Entry 9BUB (electron microscopy, 2.30 A resolution); this record covers chains R and A of the 6 polymer chains in the assembly.

# Chain R
Molecule: Calcitonin receptor
Source organism: Homo sapiens
UniProtKB: P30988 (CALCR_HUMAN); residue numbers follow UniProt; this construct covers 25-474
Amino-acid sequence (462 residues; row label = number of the first residue in the row):
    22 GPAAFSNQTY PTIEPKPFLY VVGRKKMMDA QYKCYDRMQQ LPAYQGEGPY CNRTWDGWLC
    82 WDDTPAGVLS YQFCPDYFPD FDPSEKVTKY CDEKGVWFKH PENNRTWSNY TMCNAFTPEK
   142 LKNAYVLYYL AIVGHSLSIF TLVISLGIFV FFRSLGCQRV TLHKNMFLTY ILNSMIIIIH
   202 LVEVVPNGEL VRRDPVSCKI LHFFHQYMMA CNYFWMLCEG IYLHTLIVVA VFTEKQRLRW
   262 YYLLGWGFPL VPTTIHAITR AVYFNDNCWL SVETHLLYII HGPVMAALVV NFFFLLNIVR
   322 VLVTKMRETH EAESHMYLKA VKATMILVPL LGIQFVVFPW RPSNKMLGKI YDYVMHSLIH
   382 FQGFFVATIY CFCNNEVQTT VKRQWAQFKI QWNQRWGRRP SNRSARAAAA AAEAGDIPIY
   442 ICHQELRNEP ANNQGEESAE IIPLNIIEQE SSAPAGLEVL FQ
Not modelled in the structure: 22-40, 409-483
Construct notes: expression tag (22-24, 475-483)
Disulfides: Cys55-Cys81, Cys72-Cys112, Cys95-Cys134, Cys219-Cys289
Small-molecule neighbours: P42 ((2S)-2-{[(1R)-1-hydroxyhexadecyl]oxy}-3-{[(1R)-1-hydroxyoctadecyl]oxy}propyl 2-(trimethylammonio)ethyl phosphate): Lys143, Tyr146, Val147, Tyr150, Leu151, Ile153, Val154, Ser157, Leu158, Phe382, Phe385, Phe386, Thr389
UniProt features mapped onto this chain:
  - glycosylation (N-linked (GlcNAc...) asparagine): Asn28, Asn73, Asn125, Asn130
  - natural variant: Leu447 (L447P: Probable protective factor against osteoporosis)
What the authors report for this chain:
  - conformationally variable residues (side-chain flip): His296

# Chain A
Molecule: Guanine nucleotide-binding protein G(s) subunit alpha isoforms short
Source organism: Homo sapiens
UniProtKB: P63092 (GNAS2_HUMAN); residue numbers follow UniProt; this construct covers 1-394
Amino-acid sequence (394 residues; numbered 1 to 394; the number before each row is that of its first residue):
     1 MGCLGNSKTE DQRNEEKAQR EANKKIEKQL QKDKQVYRAT HRLLLLGAGE SGKNTIVKQM
    61 RILHVNGFNG EGGEEDPQAA RSNSDGEKAT KVQDIKNNLK EAIETIVAAM SNLVPPVELA
   121 NPENQFRVDY ILSVMNVPDF DFPPEFYEHA KALWEDEGVR ACYERSNEYQ LIDCAQYFLD
   181 KIDVIKQADY VPSDQDLLRC RVLTSGIFET KFQVDKVNFH MFDVGAQRDE RRKWIQCFND
   241 VTAIIFVVAS SSYNMVIRED NQTNRLQAAL KLFDSIWNNK WLRDTSVILF LNKQDLLAEK
   301 VLAGKSKIED YFPEFARYTT PEDATPEPGE DPRVTRAKYF IRDEFLRIST ASGDGRHYCY
   361 PHFTCSVDTE NIRRVFNDCR DIIQRMHLRQ YELL
Not modelled in the structure: 1-10, 61-203, 251-263
Construct notes: engineered mutation Asn54 (Ser in P63092), Ala226 (Gly in P63092), Ala268 (Glu in P63092), Lys271 (Asn in P63092), Asp274 (Lys in P63092), Lys280 (Arg in P63092), Asp284 (Thr in P63092), Thr285 (Ile in P63092), Ser366 (Ala in P63092)

# Chain R / chain A interface
Contacting residue pairs (42):
  Arg180(R) with Gln390(A); Tyr391(A)
  Tyr243(R) with Tyr391(A)
  Leu244(R) with Tyr391(A), hydrophobic
  Leu247(R) with His387(A)
  Ile248(R) with Gln384(A), hydrogen bond (backbone-side chain); His387(A); Leu388(A), hydrophobic
  Val249(R) with Arg380(A)
  Ala251(R) with Arg380(A)
  Val252(R) with Arg380(A); Ile383(A); Gln384(A); His387(A)
  Phe253(R) with His41(A); Val217(A), hydrophobic; Phe219(A), hydrophobic; Phe376(A); Cys379(A), hydrophobic; Arg380(A)
  Thr254(R) with Ala39(A); His41(A); Val217(A)
  Leu323(R) with Leu388(A), hydrophobic; Leu393(A); Leu394(A), hydrophobic
  Lys326(R) with Asp381(A), salt bridge; Gln384(A), hydrogen bond; Arg385(A), hydrogen bond (backbone-side chain)
  Met327(R) with Leu394(A), hydrophobic
  Glu329(R) with Asp381(A)
  Thr330(R) with Arg385(A), hydrogen bond
  His331(R) with Asp323(A), salt bridge
  Lys340(R) with Leu393(A); Leu394(A)
  Ala344(R) with Leu393(A), hydrophobic
  Ile347(R) with Glu392(A); Leu393(A), hydrophobic
  Leu348(R) with Leu393(A), hydrophobic
  Cys394(R) with Glu392(A)
  Asn395(R) with Glu392(A)
  Asn396(R) with Glu392(A), hydrogen bond (backbone-side chain)
Also at the interface, not in a pair above, chain R (27 interface residues in all): His184, Val250, Val322, Tyr391

# Overview
The interface between chain R and chain A involves 27 residues on one side and 19 on the other; the contacts
include 5 hydrogen bonds and 2 salt bridges. Among the polar pairs are Lys326(R)-Asp381(A),
His331(R)-Asp323(A) and Ile248(R)-Gln384(A). Bound to chain R: compound P42. From the paper: conformational
variability at His296(R).
Chain R is Calcitonin receptor and chain A is Guanine nucleotide-binding protein G(s) subunit alpha isoforms
short, both from Homo sapiens; the structure, Human calcitonin Receptor in complex with Gs and cagrilintide in
the bypass conformation, was determined by electron microscopy (same publication as 9BLB, 9BLC, 9BLW, 9BP3,
9BQ3, 9BTW and 3 further entries).
